6AE8 - chains A and C; structure by X-ray diffraction, 1.65 A resolution.

[Chain A]
Protein: Histone H2B.1, Histone H2A.Z
Organism: Saccharomyces cerevisiae S288c
UniProt: chimeric construct of P02293, Q12692: residues 1-95 from P02293 (H2B1_YEAST) positions 37-131 (UniProt number = residue number + 36); residues 96-192 from Q12692 positions 23-119 (UniProt number = residue number - 73)
Amino-acid sequence (193 residues; each row starts with the number of its first residue; numbering starts at 0):
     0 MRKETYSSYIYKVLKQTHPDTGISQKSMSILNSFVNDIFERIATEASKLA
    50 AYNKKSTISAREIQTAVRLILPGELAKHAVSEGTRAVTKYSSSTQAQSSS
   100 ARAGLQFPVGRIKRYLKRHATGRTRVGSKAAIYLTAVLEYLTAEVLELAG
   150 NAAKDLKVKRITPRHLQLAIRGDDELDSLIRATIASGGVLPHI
Unresolved in the structure: 0, 183-192
Differences from the reference sequence: initiating methionine (0)
Residues lining bound ligands: bicine (BCN): Arg1, Lys2, Glu3, Tyr5, Asn35, Phe38, Glu39, Tyr114, Arg117, His118
What the authors report for this chain:
  - mutagenesis - A130P (6-fold), G171N (8-fold): decreased binding to Chz1-MC
  - specificity-determining residues: Ala130, Gly171
  - mutagenesis - A130P/G171N: unchanged binding to Swc2-Z

[Chain C]
Protein: Histone H2A.Z-specific chaperone CHZ1
Organism: Saccharomyces cerevisiae S288c
UniProt: P40019 (CHZ1_YEAST); residues 1-90 here correspond to UniProt positions 64-153 (UniProt number = residue number + 63)
Amino-acid sequence (120 residues; numbered -29 to 90; the number before each row is that of its first residue; numbers below 1 keep their minus sign (Met-29 is residue -29)):
   -29 MGSSHHHHHHYPYDVPDYASSGLVPRGSHMTVEDSESDMDDAKLDALMGN
    21 EGEEEEDDLAEIDTSNIITSGRRTRGKVIDYKKTAEELDKKEPSTGSKDD
    71 VGYGEKEEDDEDEEDDDFKE
Unresolved in the structure: -29 to 78
Differences from the reference sequence: initiating methionine (-29); expression tag (-28 to 0)
What the authors report for this chain:
  - mutagenesis - F88A: abolished binding to Histone H2B.1, Histone H2A.Z (chain A)

[Chain A / chain C interface]
Contacting residue pairs (21; chain A residue first):
  Ser6(A) - Phe88(C)
  Tyr10(A) - Phe88(C)  hydrophobic
  Tyr10(A) - Glu90(C)
  Ile22(A) - Asp87(C)
  Ile22(A) - Phe88(C)  hydrogen bond (backbone-backbone)
  Ser23(A) - Asp85(C)  hydrogen bond
  Ser23(A) - Asp86(C)
  Gln24(A) - Asp85(C)  hydrogen bond (backbone-side chain)
  Gln24(A) - Asp86(C)  hydrogen bond (backbone-backbone)
  Gln24(A) - Asp87(C)  hydrogen bond (side chain-backbone)
  Gln24(A) - Phe88(C)
  Lys25(A) - Asp85(C)  hydrogen bond (backbone-side chain)
  Met27(A) - Phe88(C)  hydrophobic
  Val157(A) - Asp79(C)
  Arg159(A) - Asp82(C)  hydrogen bond (side chain-backbone)
  Arg159(A) - Asp85(C)  hydrogen bond (side chain-backbone)
  Arg159(A) - Asp86(C)  hydrogen bond (side chain-backbone)
  Arg159(A) - Asp87(C)  salt bridge
  Thr161(A) - Asp82(C)
  Pro162(A) - Asp82(C)
  Pro162(A) - Asp85(C)
Other interface residues (no listed pair), chain A (14 interface residues in all): Lys11, Ser26, Arg163
Other interface residues (no listed pair), chain C (8 interface residues in all): Glu81
The authors on this interface:
  - interface residues, chain A: Arg159(A), Arg163(A)
  - interface residues, chain C: Glu81(C), Asp82(C), Asp85(C), Asp86(C), Asp87(C), Phe88(C)
  - hot spots on chain C (mutagenesis) - F88A: abolished binding to Histone H2B.1, Histone H2A.Z (chain A)

[Summary]
The interface between chain A and chain C involves 14 residues on one side and 8 on the other; the contacts
include 9 hydrogen bonds and 1 salt bridge. Polar pairs include Arg159(A)-Asp87(C), Ser23(A)-Asp85(C) and
Gln24(A)-Asp85(C). The paper reports that A130P and G171N of chain A reduce binding to Chz1-MC; interface
residues Arg159(A), Arg163(A) and Glu81(C) among others; 4 substitutions were tested in all.
Chain A is Histone H2B.1, Histone H2A.Z and chain C is Histone H2A.Z-specific chaperone CHZ1, both from
Saccharomyces cerevisiae S288c; the structure, Structure insight into histone chaperone Chz1-mediated H2A.Z
recognition and replacement, was determined by X-ray diffraction.
